PDB entry 1IN5 | X-ray diffraction, 2.00 A resolution | chain A

[Chain A]
Name: Holliday junction DNA helicase ruvb
Organism: Thermotoga maritima
Reference sequence: Q56313 (RUVB_THEMA); residues 1-334 here = UniProt positions 1-334
Amino-acid sequence (334 residues; row label = number of the first residue in the row):
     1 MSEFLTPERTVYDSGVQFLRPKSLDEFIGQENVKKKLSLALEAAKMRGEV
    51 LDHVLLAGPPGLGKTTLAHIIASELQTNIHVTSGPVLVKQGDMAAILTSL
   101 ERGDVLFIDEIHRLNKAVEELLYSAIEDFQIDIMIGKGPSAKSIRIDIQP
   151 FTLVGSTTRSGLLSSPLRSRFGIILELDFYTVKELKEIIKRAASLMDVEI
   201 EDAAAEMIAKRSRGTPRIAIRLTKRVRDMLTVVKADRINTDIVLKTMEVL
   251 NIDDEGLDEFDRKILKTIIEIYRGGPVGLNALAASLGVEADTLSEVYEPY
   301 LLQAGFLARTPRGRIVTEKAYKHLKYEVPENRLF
Not modelled in the structure: 1-16, 135-146, 330-334
Differences from the reference sequence: engineered mutation Ser156 (Ala in Q56313)
Small-molecule neighbours: ADP (adenosine-5'-diphosphate): Gln17, Leu19, Arg20, Pro21, Phe27, Ile28, Pro59, Pro60, Gly61, Leu62, Gly63, Lys64, Thr65, Thr66, Tyr180, Ile188, Pro216, Arg217, Ile220
Curated features (UniProtKB/Swiss-Prot):
  - binding site (ADP): Leu19, Arg20, Phe27, Ile28, Gly61, Leu62, Gly63, Lys64, Thr65, Thr66, Tyr180, Pro216, Arg217
  - binding site (ATP): Glu26, Phe27, Ile28, Leu62, Gly63, Glu127 to Phe129, Arg170, Pro216
  - binding site (DNA): Arg309, Arg314
  - mutagenesis: Thr157 to Thr158 (5% DNA-dependent ATPase activity, no branch migration), Thr158 (T158V: 5% DNA-dependent ATPase activity), Arg170 (R170A/R: 3-4% DNA-dependent ATPase activity, nobranch migration), Pro216 (P216G: 11% DNA-dependent ATPase activity, allows branch migration), Arg217 (R217A: 43% DNA-dependent ATPase activity, allows branch migration; R217K: 5% DNA-dependent ATPase activity, no branch migration)

[In short]
Bound to chain A: ADP. UniProt lists 13 ADP-binding residues, 10 ATP-binding residues, DNA-binding residues
Arg309 and Arg314 and 5 mutagenesis sites.
Chain A is Holliday junction DNA helicase ruvb (Thermotoga maritima); the structure, Thermogota maritima ruvb
A156S mutant, was determined by X-ray diffraction, deposited together with 1IN4, 1IN6, 1IN7, 1IN8 and 1J7K.
